Entry 6U0M (electron microscopy, 3.90 A resolution); this record covers chains 2 and 5 of the 13 polymer chains in the assembly.

# Chain 2
Protein: DNA replication licensing factor MCM2
From: Saccharomyces cerevisiae
Notes: EC 3.6.4.12
UniProt: P29469 (MCM2_YEAST); residues 201-864 here = UniProt positions 201-864
Sequence (664 residues; numbered 201 to 864; the number before each row is that of its first residue):
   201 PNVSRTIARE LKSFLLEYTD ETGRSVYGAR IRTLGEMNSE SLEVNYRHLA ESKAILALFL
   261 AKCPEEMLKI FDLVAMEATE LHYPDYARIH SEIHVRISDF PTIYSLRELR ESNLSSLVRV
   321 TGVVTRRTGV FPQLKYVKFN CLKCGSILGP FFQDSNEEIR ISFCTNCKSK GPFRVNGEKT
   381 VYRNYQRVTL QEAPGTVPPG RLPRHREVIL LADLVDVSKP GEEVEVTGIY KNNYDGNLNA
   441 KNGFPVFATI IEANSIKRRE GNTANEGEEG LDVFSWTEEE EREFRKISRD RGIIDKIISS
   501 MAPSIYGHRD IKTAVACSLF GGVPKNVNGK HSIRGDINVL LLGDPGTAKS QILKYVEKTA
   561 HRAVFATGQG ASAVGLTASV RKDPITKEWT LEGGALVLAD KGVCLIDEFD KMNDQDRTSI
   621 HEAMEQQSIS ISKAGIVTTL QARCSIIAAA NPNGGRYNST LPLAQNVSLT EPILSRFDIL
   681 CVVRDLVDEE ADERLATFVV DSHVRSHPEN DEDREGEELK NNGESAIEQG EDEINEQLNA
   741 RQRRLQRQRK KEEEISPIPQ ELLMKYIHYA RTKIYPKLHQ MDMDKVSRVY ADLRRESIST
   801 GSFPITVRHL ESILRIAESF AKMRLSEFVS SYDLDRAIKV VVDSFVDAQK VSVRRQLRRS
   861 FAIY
Disordered / not traced: 707-736
Small-molecule neighbours:
  - ATP (adenosine-5'-triphosphate), molecule 1: Ser504, Ile505, Tyr506, Asp544, Pro545, Gly546, Thr547, Ala548, Lys549, Ser550, Gln551, Leu695, Val699
  - ATP, molecule 2: His531, Glu625, Arg676, Val807, Arg808, Glu811
Swiss-Prot annotation at these positions:
  - zinc finger: Cys341 to Cys367 (C4-type)
  - motif: Ser675 to Asp678 (Arginine finger)
  - binding site (ATP): Gly543 to Ser550
  - natural variant: Glu392 (E392K: In allele MCM2-1)
  - mutagenesis: Cys364 (C364Y/F/S/H: Loss of activity), Cys367 (C367Y/F/S/H: Loss of activity), Lys549 (K549A: Reduces MCM2-7 complex helicase activity. Abolishes MCM2-7 complex helicase activity; when associated with MCM5 A-422. Reduces MCM2-7 complex helicase activity; when associated with MCM3 A-415), Arg676 (R676A: Loss of MCM2-7 complex helicase activity)

# Chain 5
Protein: Minichromosome maintenance protein 5
From: Saccharomyces cerevisiae
Notes: EC 3.6.4.12
UniProt: P29496 (MCM5_YEAST); residue numbers follow UniProt; this construct covers 24-693
Sequence (670 residues; each row starts with the number of its first residue):
    24 NTEIIKSFKN FILEFRLDSQ FIYRDQLRNN ILVKNYSLTV NMEHLIGYNE DIYKKLSDEP
    84 SDIIPLFETA ITQVAKRISI LSRAQSANNN DKDPENTSMD TDSLLLNSLP TFQLILNSNA
   144 NQIPLRDLDS EHVSKIVRLS GIIISTSVLS SRATYLSIMC RNCRHTTSIT INNFNSITGN
   204 TVSLPRSCLS TIESESSMAN ESNIGDESTK KNCGPDPYII IHESSKFIDQ QFLKLQEIPE
   264 LVPVGEMPRN LTMTCDRYLT NKVIPGTRVT IVGIYSIYNS KNGAGSGRSG GGNGGSGVAI
   324 RTPYIKILGI QSDVETSSIW NSVTMFTEEE EEEFLQLSRN PKLYEILTNS IAPSIFGNED
   384 IKKAIVCLLM GGSKKILPDG MRLRGDINVL LLGDPGTAKS QLLKFVEKVS PIAVYTSGKG
   444 SSAAGLTASV QRDPMTREFY LEGGAMVLAD GGVVCIDEFD KMRDEDRVAI HEAMEQQTIS
   504 IAKAGITTVL NSRTSVLAAA NPIYGRYDDL KSPGDNIDFQ TTILSRFDMI FIVKDDHNEE
   564 RDISIANHVI NIHTGNANAM QNQQEENGSE ISIEKMKRYI TYCRLKCAPR LSPQAAEKLS
   624 SNFVTIRKQL LINELESTER SSIPITIRQL EAIIRITESL AKLELSPIAQ ERHVDEAIRL
   684 FQASTMDAAS
Disordered / not traced: 104-129, 199-200, 212-234, 306-318, 340-345, 644-646
Small-molecule neighbours:
  - ATP (adenosine-5'-triphosphate), molecule 1: Ser377, Ile378, Phe379, Asp417, Pro418, Gly419, Thr420, Ala421, Lys422, Ser423, Gln424, His571
  - ATP, molecule 2: Leu406, Glu498, Arg549, Ile650, Arg651
Swiss-Prot annotation at these positions:
  - motif: Ser548 to Asp551 (Arginine finger)
  - binding site (ATP): Gly416 to Ser423
  - mutagenesis: Lys422 (K422A: Loss of MCM2-7 complex helicase activity)

# Interface between chain 2 and chain 5
Residue-residue contacts (71; chain 2 residue first):
  Val330(2) - Leu151(5)  hydrophobic
  Phe331(2) - Ile323(5)  hydrophobic
  Phe331(2) - Arg324(5)
  Gln333(2) - Val321(5)
  Gln333(2) - Ala322(5)  hydrogen bond (side chain-backbone)
  Gln333(2) - Ile323(5)
  Ser355(2) - Val321(5)
  Asn356(2) - Gly320(5)
  Asn356(2) - Val321(5)
  Tyr382(2) - Asp152(5)
  Tyr382(2) - Val156(5)  hydrophobic
  Arg383(2) - Asp152(5)
  Asn384(2) - Asp152(5)  hydrogen bond
  Tyr385(2) - Ser319(5)
  Tyr385(2) - Val321(5)
  Tyr385(2) - Ile323(5)  hydrophobic
  Arg387(2) - Gly320(5)
  Asp416(2) - Arg149(5)  salt bridge
  Asp416(2) - Arg272(5)  salt bridge
  Lys525(2) - His576(5)
  Gly529(2) - Phe428(5)
  Gly529(2) - Ile596(5)
  Lys530(2) - Pro376(5)
  Lys530(2) - Ser377(5)
  Lys530(2) - Phe428(5)
  His531(2) - Ser377(5)
  His531(2) - Ile575(5)
  Ile533(2) - His576(5)
  Arg562(2) - Val267(5)
  Leu591(2) - Met270(5)
  Val597(2) - Gly268(5)
  Thr618(2) - Lys442(5)
  Thr618(2) - Glu481(5)  hydrogen bond
  Thr618(2) - Lys484(5)
  Glu622(2) - Glu481(5)
  Glu625(2) - Lys422(5)  salt bridge
  Glu625(2) - Ser423(5)  hydrogen bond
  Gln626(2) - Ser423(5)
  Gln626(2) - Lys427(5)
  Gln626(2) - Tyr438(5)  hydrogen bond
  Gln626(2) - Ser440(5)  hydrogen bond
  Gln627(2) - Lys427(5)  hydrogen bond (backbone-side chain)
  Ile631(2) - Gly441(5)
  Ile631(2) - Lys442(5)
  Ile631(2) - Ser444(5)
  Ser632(2) - Ser444(5)  hydrogen bond (backbone-side chain)
  Lys633(2) - Ser444(5)
  Lys633(2) - Ser445(5)
  Val637(2) - Val437(5)  hydrophobic
  Thr639(2) - Pro262(5)
  Leu640(2) - Met270(5)  hydrophobic
  Gln641(2) - Pro262(5)
  Gln641(2) - Glu263(5)
  Arg643(2) - Pro266(5)
  Pro672(2) - Pro418(5)  hydrophobic
  Arg676(2) - Pro418(5)
  Arg676(2) - Lys422(5)
  Leu778(2) - Thr577(5)
  Gln780(2) - Gly578(5)
  Ser787(2) - Ile566(5)
  Tyr790(2) - Ala569(5)  hydrophobic
  Ala791(2) - Asp565(5)
  Ala791(2) - Ile566(5)  hydrophobic
  Arg794(2) - Asp559(5)
  Arg795(2) - Glu562(5)
  Ile798(2) - His560(5)
  Thr806(2) - Gly419(5)
  Val807(2) - Gly419(5)
  Leu810(2) - Val572(5)  hydrophobic
  Glu811(2) - His576(5)
  Leu814(2) - His576(5)
Interface residues without a listed pair, chain 2 (61 interface residues in all): Pro332, Leu334, Asp354, Lys419, Val574, Leu598, His621, Ala634, Ile636, Thr670, Glu671, Met783, Asp784, Arg808
Interface residues without a listed pair, chain 5 (61 interface residues in all): Ser153, Ile167, Glu269, Pro271, Ile300, Pro326, Gln424, Lys431, Thr439, Gly448, Ser452, Asp480, Tyr527, Ile573, Asn579

# Summary
Chain 2 and chain 5 each contribute 61 residues to their interface; the contacts include 8 hydrogen bonds and
3 salt bridges. Polar pairs include Asp416(2)-Arg149(5), Asp416(2)-Arg272(5) and Glu625(2)-Lys422(5). One ATP
molecule is bound between chain 2 and chain 5. Ligands of chain 2: ATP.
Here chain 2 is DNA replication licensing factor MCM2 and chain 5 is Minichromosome maintenance protein 5,
both from Saccharomyces cerevisiae. Entry 6U0M (Structure of the S. cerevisiae replicative helicase CMG in
complex with a forked DNA) was determined by electron microscopy.
